6RLB - chains G and H of the 14 polymer chains in the assembly; structure by electron microscopy, 4.50 A resolution (low resolution: residue-level contacts below are approximate; hydrogen-bond / salt-bridge calls are withheld).

# Chain G
Molecule: Dynein light chain roadblock-type 1
From: Homo sapiens
UniProt: Q9NP97 (DLRB1_HUMAN); residues 602-697 here correspond to UniProt positions 1-96 (UniProt number = residue number - 601)
Sequence (96 residues; numbered 602 to 697; the number before each row is that of its first residue):
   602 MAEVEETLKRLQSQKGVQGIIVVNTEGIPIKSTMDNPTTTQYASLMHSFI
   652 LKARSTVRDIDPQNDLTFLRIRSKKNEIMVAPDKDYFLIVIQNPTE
Not modelled in the structure: 602-603, 697
UniProt features mapped onto this chain:
  - modified residue: Ala603 (N-acetylalanine)

# Chain H
Molecule: Dynein light chain roadblock-type 1
From: Homo sapiens
UniProt: Q9NP97 (DLRB1_HUMAN); residues 509-604 here correspond to UniProt positions 1-96 (UniProt number = residue number - 508)
Sequence (96 residues; row label = number of the first residue in the row):
   509 MAEVEETLKRLQSQKGVQGIIVVNTEGIPIKSTMDNPTTTQYASLMHSFI
   559 LKARSTVRDIDPQNDLTFLRIRSKKNEIMVAPDKDYFLIVIQNPTE
Not modelled in the structure: 509-510, 604
UniProt features mapped onto this chain:
  - modified residue: Ala510 (N-acetylalanine)

# Chain G / chain H interface
Residue-residue contacts (13; chain G residue first):
  Asp666(G) with Ser581(H); Lys582(H)
  Leu667(G) with Arg580(H)
  Thr668(G) with Arg580(H); Ser581(H)
  Phe669(G) with Arg580(H)
  Leu670(G) with Arg578(H)
  Arg671(G) with Leu577(H); Arg578(H)
  Arg673(G) with Thr575(H); Phe576(H)
  Ser674(G) with Asp573(H); Thr575(H)
Other interface residues (no listed pair), chain G (11 interface residues in all): Asn665, Ile672, Lys675
Other interface residues (no listed pair), chain H (11 interface residues in all): Leu574, Ile579, Lys583

# Overview
The chain G/chain H interface involves 11 residues from each chain.
Both chains are Dynein light chain roadblock-type 1 (Homo sapiens). Entry 6RLB (Structure of the dynein-2
complex; tail domain) was determined by electron microscopy, deposited together with 6SC2 and 6RLA.
